7LEY - chains A and D of the 9 polymer chains in the assembly; structure by electron microscopy, 3.05 A resolution.

== Chain A ==
Molecule: Arginase-1
Organism: Homo sapiens
Notes: EC 3.5.3.1
UniProt: P05089 (ARGI1_HUMAN); residues 1-322 here = UniProt positions 1-322
Amino-acid sequence (322 residues; numbered 1 to 322; the number before each row is that of its first residue):
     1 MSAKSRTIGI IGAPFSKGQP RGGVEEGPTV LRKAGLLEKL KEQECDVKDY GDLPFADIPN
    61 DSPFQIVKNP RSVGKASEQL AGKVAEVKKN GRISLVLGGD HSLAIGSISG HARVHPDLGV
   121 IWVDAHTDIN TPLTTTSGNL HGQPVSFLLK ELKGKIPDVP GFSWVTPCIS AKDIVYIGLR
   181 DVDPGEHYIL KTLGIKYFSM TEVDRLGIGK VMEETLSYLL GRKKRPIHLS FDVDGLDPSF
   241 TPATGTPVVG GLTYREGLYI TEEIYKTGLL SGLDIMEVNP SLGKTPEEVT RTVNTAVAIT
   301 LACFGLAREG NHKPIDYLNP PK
Disordered / not traced: 1-2, 320-322
Bound ions: Mn2+ site 1: His101, Asp128, Asp232; Mn2+ site 2: Asp124, Asp232, Asp234
Swiss-Prot annotation at these positions:
  - binding site (Mn(2+)): His101, Asp124, His126, Asp128, Asp232, Asp234
  - binding site (substrate): His126 to Asn130, Ser137 to Asn139, Asp183, Thr246, Glu277
  - modified residue: Lys17 (N6-succinyllysine), Ser62 (Phosphoserine), Ser72 (Phosphoserine), Lys75 (N6-succinyllysine), Ser163 (Phosphoserine), Ser217 (Phosphoserine)
  - natural variant: Ile11 (I11T: In ARGIN), Gly27 (G27D: In ARGIN), Gly74 (G74V: In ARGIN), Ala125 (A125V: In ARGIN), Thr134 (T134I: In ARGIN), Gly138 (G138V: In ARGIN), Arg180 (R180T: In ARGIN), Gly235 (G235R: In ARGIN), Arg308 (R308Q: In ARGIN)
From the paper describing this entry:
  - mutagenesis - R308A: decreased catalytic activity (citing earlier work)

== Chain D ==
Molecule: mAb5 heavy chain
Organism: Homo sapiens
Amino-acid sequence (447 residues; numbered 1 to 447; the number before each row is that of its first residue):
     1 EVQLVESGGG VVRPGGSLRL SCAASGFTFD DYGMTWVRQA PGKGLEWVSG INWNGGSTGY
    61 ADSVKGRFTI SRDNAKNSLY LQMNSLRAED TALYHCARDR RRGSYGSDAF DIWGQGTMVT
   121 VSSAKTTPPS VYPLAPGSAA QTNSMVTLGC LVKGYFPEPV TVTWNSGSLS SGVHTFPAVL
   181 ESDLYTLSSS VTVPSSPRPS ETVTCNVAHP ASSTKVDKKI VPRDCGCKPC ICTVPEVSSV
   241 FIFPPKPKDV LTITLTPKVT CVVVDISKDD PEVQFSWFVD DVEVHTAQTQ PREEQFNSTF
   301 RSVSELPIMH QDWLNGKEFK CRVNSAAFPA PIEKTISKTK GRPKAPQVYT IPPPKEQMAK
   361 DKVSLTCMIT DFFPEDITVE WQWNGQPAEN YKNTQPIMNT NGSYFVYSKL NVQKSNWEAG
   421 NTFTCSVLHE GLHNHHTEKS LSHSPGK
Disordered / not traced: 225-447
Disulfide bonds: Cys22-Cys96, Cys150-Cys205

== How chain A and chain D interact ==
Contacting residue pairs - 27 pairs, chain A then chain D:
  Ser16(A) - Tyr105(D)
  Lys17(A) - Arg101(D)
  Lys17(A) - Tyr105(D)
  Gln19(A) - Tyr105(D)  hydrogen bond (backbone-side chain)
  Pro20(A) - Arg102(D)
  Pro20(A) - Tyr105(D)
  Arg21(A) - Asp30(D)  salt bridge
  Arg21(A) - Asp31(D)
  Arg21(A) - Trp53(D)  hydrogen bond (backbone-side chain)
  Arg21(A) - Arg102(D)
  Arg21(A) - Gly103(D)
  Gly22(A) - Trp53(D)  hydrogen bond (backbone-side chain)
  Gly22(A) - Gly103(D)  hydrogen bond (backbone-backbone)
  Gly22(A) - Ser104(D)
  Gly22(A) - Tyr105(D)
  Glu25(A) - Tyr105(D)
  Glu25(A) - Gly106(D)
  Glu26(A) - Ser57(D)  hydrogen bond
  Asp57(A) - Arg101(D)  salt bridge
  Ile58(A) - Arg101(D)  hydrogen bond (backbone-side chain)
  Pro59(A) - Arg100(D)
  Pro59(A) - Arg101(D)  hydrogen bond (backbone-side chain)
  Asn69(A) - Tyr105(D)  hydrogen bond
  Ser281(A) - Asn54(D)
  Ser281(A) - Ser57(D)
  Leu282(A) - Trp53(D)  hydrophobic
  Leu282(A) - Asn54(D)
Interface residues without a listed pair, chain A (16 interface residues in all): Lys68, Pro280
Interface residues without a listed pair, chain D (14 interface residues in all): Gly55, Gly56
Interface features reported in the paper:
  - pairs named by the authors: Arg21(A)-Asp30(D)
  - epitope / paratope residues, chain A: Arg21(A)
  - epitope / paratope residues, chain D: Asp30(D)

== Overview ==
The interface between chain A and chain D involves 16 residues on one side and 14 on the other, with 8
hydrogen bonds and 2 salt bridges. Polar contacts include Arg21(A)-Asp30(D), Asp57(A)-Arg101(D) and
Gln19(A)-Tyr105(D). The authors report a contact between Arg21(A) and Asp30(D). The paper reports that R308A
of chain A reduces catalytic activity; epitope/paratope residues Arg21(A) and Asp30(D).
Chain A is Arginase-1 and chain D is mAb5 heavy chain, both from Homo sapiens; the structure, Trimeric human
Arginase 1 in complex with mAb5, was determined by electron microscopy.
